Entry 7PMZ (X-ray diffraction, 2.03 A resolution); this record covers chains B and N of the 8 polymer chains in the assembly.

[Chain B (and N)]
Molecule: Inosine-5'-monophosphate dehydrogenase
From: Streptomyces coelicolor A3(2)
Notes: EC 1.1.1.205; chain N of this document is another copy of the same molecule, construct and numbering; everything in this record applies to it too
UniProt: Q9L0I7 (Q9L0I7_STRCO); numbering as in UniProt (aligned over 1-501)
Sequence (504 residues; each row starts with the number of its first residue; numbers below 1 keep their minus sign (Gly-2 is residue -2)):
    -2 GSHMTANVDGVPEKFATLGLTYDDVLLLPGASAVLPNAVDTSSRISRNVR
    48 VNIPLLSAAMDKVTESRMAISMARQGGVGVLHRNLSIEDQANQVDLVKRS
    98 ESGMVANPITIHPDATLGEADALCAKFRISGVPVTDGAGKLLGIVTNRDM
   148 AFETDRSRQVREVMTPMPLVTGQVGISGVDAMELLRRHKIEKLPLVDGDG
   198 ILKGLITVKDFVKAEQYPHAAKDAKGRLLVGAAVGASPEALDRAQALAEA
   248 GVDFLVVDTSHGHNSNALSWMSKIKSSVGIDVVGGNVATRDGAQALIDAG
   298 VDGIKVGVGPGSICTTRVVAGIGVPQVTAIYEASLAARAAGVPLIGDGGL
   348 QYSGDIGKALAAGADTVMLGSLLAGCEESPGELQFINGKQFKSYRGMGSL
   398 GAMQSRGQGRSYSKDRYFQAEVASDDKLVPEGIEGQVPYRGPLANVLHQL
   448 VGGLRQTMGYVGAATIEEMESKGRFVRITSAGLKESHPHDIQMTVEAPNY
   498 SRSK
Unresolved in the structure: -2 to 6, 390-433, 481-501 (chain N: -2 to 6, 390-433, 479-501)
Sequence notes: expression tag (-2 to 0)
Bound ions: Mg2+ site 1: Glu188 (together with ATP, guanosine-5',3'-tetraphosphate)
Small-molecule neighbours:
  - ATP (adenosine-5'-triphosphate): Arg145, Lys186, Glu188
  - ATP: Ser127, Ile141, Thr143, Asn144, Arg145, Asp146, Thr162, Leu166, Val167, Lys186, Ile187, Glu188, Lys189, Pro191
  - guanosine-5',3'-tetraphosphate (G4P): Arg71, Ser97, Asp118, Cys121, Ala122, Arg125, Ile126, Ser127, Asn144, Glu188, Lys189, Val205, Lys206, Lys210
From the paper describing this entry:
  - binding site for guanosine-5',3'-tetraphosphate: Arg71, Arg125, Asn144, Lys206, Lys210

[How chain B and chain N interact]
Residue-residue contacts (34; chain B residue first):
  Arg145(B) with Arg145(N); Lys186(N), hydrogen bond (side chain-backbone); Ile187(N); Glu188(N), salt bridge
  Asp146(B) with Lys186(N), salt bridge
  Phe149(B) with Met179(N), hydrophobic; Leu182(N), hydrophobic; Arg183(N); Val205(N), hydrophobic
  Leu182(B) with Phe149(N)
  Arg183(B) with Phe149(N)
  Lys186(B) with Arg145(N), hydrogen bond (backbone-side chain); Asp146(N), salt bridge
  Ile187(B) with Arg145(N)
  Glu188(B) with Arg145(N), salt bridge
  Val205(B) with Phe149(N), hydrophobic
  Phe382(B) with Arg437(N); Asn442(N); Val443(N), hydrophobic
  Asn384(B) with Arg437(N), hydrogen bond (backbone-side chain)
  Lys386(B) with Tyr436(N); Arg437(N); Gly438(N); Pro439(N); Asn442(N)
  Tyr436(B) with Lys386(N)
  Arg437(B) with Phe382(N); Asn384(N), hydrogen bond (side chain-backbone); Lys386(N)
  Gly438(B) with Lys386(N)
  Pro439(B) with Lys386(N)
  Asn442(B) with Phe382(N); Lys386(N)
  Val443(B) with Phe382(N), hydrophobic
Interface residues without a listed pair, chain B (21 interface residues in all): Val160, Thr162, Met179
Interface residues without a listed pair, chain N (20 interface residues in all): Val160

[Overview]
21 residues of chain B and 20 residues of chain N are in contact, with 4 hydrogen bonds and 4 salt bridges.
Among the polar pairs are Arg145(B)-Glu188(N), Asp146(B)-Lys186(N) and Arg145(B)-Lys186(N). Ligands of chain
B: ATP and guanosine-5',3'-tetraphosphate. The paper reports a binding site for guanosine-5',3'-tetraphosphate
at Arg71(B), Arg125(B) and Asn144(B) among others.
Both chains are Inosine-5'-monophosphate dehydrogenase (Streptomyces coelicolor A3(2)). Entry 7PMZ (Crystal
structure of Streptomyces coelicolor guaB (IMP dehydrogenase) bound to ATP and ppGpp at 2.0 A ...) was
determined by X-ray diffraction, deposited together with 7PJI.
